PDB entry 7UDG | X-ray diffraction, 2.80 A resolution | chains H and L of the 4 polymer chains in the assembly

Chain H:
Molecule: 10E5 Fab heavy chain
From: Mus musculus
Notes: antibody fragment or engineered binder
Sequence (221 residues; each row starts with the number of its first residue):
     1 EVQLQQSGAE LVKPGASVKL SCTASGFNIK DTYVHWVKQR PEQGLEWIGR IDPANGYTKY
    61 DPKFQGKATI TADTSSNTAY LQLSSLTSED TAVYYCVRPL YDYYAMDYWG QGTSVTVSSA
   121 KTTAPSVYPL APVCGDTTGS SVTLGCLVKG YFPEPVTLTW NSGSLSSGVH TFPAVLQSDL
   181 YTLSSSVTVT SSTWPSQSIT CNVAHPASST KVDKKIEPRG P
Unresolved in the structure: 135-137, 220-221
Cystine bridges: C22-C96, C146-C201

Chain L:
Molecule: 10E5 Fab light chain
From: Mus musculus
Notes: antibody fragment or engineered binder
Sequence (214 residues; numbered 1 to 214; the number before each row is that of its first residue):
     1 DILMTQSPSS MSVSLGDTVS ITCHASQGIS SNIGWLQQKP GKSFMGLIYY GTNLVDGVPS
    61 RFSGSGSGAD YSLTISSLDS EDFADYYCVQ YAQLPYTFGG GTKLEIKRAD AAPTVSIFPP
   121 SSEQLTSGGA SVVCFLNNFY PKDINVKWKI DGSERQNGVL NSWTDQDSKD STYSMSSTLT
   181 LTKDEYERHN SYTCEATHKT STSPIVKSFN RNEC
Cystine bridges: C23-C88, C134-C194

How chain H and chain L interact:
Cross-chain cystine bridges: C134(H)-C214(L)
Pairs across the interface (73; chain H residue first):
  H35(H) - Y96(L)
  V37(H) - F98(L)  hydrophobic
  Q39(H) - Q38(L)  hydrogen bond
  Q39(H) - F44(L)
  L45(H) - F44(L)  hydrophobic
  L45(H) - Y87(L)  hydrophobic
  L45(H) - F98(L)  hydrophobic
  W47(H) - P95(L)  hydrophobic
  W47(H) - Y96(L)
  W47(H) - F98(L)
  K59(H) - L94(L)
  D61(H) - P95(L)
  Y95(H) - Q38(L)  hydrogen bond
  Y95(H) - S43(L)
  Y95(H) - F44(L)
  L100(H) - V55(L)  hydrophobic
  L100(H) - D56(L)
  Y101(H) - Y49(L)
  Y101(H) - D56(L)  hydrogen bond
  D102(H) - Y49(L)
  D102(H) - Y91(L)  hydrogen bond
  Y104(H) - Y91(L)
  Y104(H) - Y96(L)  hydrogen bond (backbone-side chain)
  A105(H) - Y91(L)
  M106(H) - L36(L)
  M106(H) - Y96(L)  hydrophobic
  D107(H) - G46(L)  hydrogen bond (backbone-backbone)
  D107(H) - Y49(L)
  W109(H) - L36(L)
  W109(H) - F44(L)
  G110(H) - S43(L)  hydrogen bond (backbone-side chain)
  Q111(H) - S43(L)
  Y128(H) - S121(L)
  Y128(H) - E123(L)
  Y128(H) - Q124(L)
  Y128(H) - S127(L)
  P129(H) - S121(L)
  P129(H) - E123(L)
  L130(H) - F118(L)
  A131(H) - F118(L)
  V133(H) - P119(L)
  V133(H) - F209(L)  hydrophobic
  V133(H) - C214(L)  hydrophobic
  C134(H) - C214(L)  disulfide
  T143(H) - S116(L)
  T143(H) - F118(L)
  L144(H) - F118(L)
  L147(H) - S131(L)
  K149(H) - S131(L)
  K149(H) - T180(L)
  S167(H) - K169(L)  hydrogen bond
  H170(H) - N138(L)  hydrogen bond
  H170(H) - S174(L)
  F172(H) - F135(L)  hydrophobic
  F172(H) - N137(L)
  F172(H) - S162(L)
  F172(H) - T164(L)
  F172(H) - S174(L)
  F172(H) - M175(L)
  F172(H) - S176(L)
  P173(H) - S162(L)  hydrogen bond (backbone-side chain)
  P173(H) - W163(L)
  V175(H) - L160(L)  hydrophobic
  V175(H) - N161(L)
  V175(H) - S162(L)
  Q177(H) - L160(L)
  S184(H) - S176(L)  hydrogen bond
  S185(H) - F135(L)
  S186(H) - F135(L)
  S186(H) - N137(L)  hydrogen bond
  K214(H) - E123(L)
  R219(H) - P119(L)  hydrogen bond (side chain-backbone)
  R219(H) - P120(L)
Interface residues without a listed pair, chain H (46 interface residues in all): E46, R50, K63, P132, G145, L176, T182
Interface residues without a listed pair, chain L (46 interface residues in all): D1, K42, M45, I48, Y50, I117, V133, D167

Overview:
Chain H and chain L each contribute 46 residues to their interface; the contacts include 1 disulfide bond and
13 hydrogen bonds. Among the polar pairs are Q39(H)-Q38(L), Y95(H)-Q38(L) and Y101(H)-D56(L).
Chain H is 10E5 Fab heavy chain and chain L is 10E5 Fab light chain, both from Mus musculus; the structure,
Integrin alpha IIB beta3 complex with lotrafiban, was determined by X-ray diffraction (same publication as
7L8P, 7TCT, 7TD8, 7THO, 7TMZ, 7TPD and 15 further entries).
